Entry 6OAT (X-ray diffraction, 3.17 A resolution); this record covers chains A and B.

[Chain A]
Name: RNA-dependent RNA polymerase
Source organism: Ganjam virus
UniProtKB: A0A191KWA2 (A0A191KWA2_9VIRU); residue numbers follow UniProt; this construct covers 1-169
Chain sequence (178 residues; each row starts with the number of its first residue):
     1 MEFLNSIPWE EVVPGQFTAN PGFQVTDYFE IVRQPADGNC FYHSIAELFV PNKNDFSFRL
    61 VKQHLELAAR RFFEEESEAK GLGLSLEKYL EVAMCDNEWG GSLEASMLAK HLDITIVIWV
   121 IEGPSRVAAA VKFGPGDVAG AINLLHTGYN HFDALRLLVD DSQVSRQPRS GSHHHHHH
Not modelled in the structure: 1, 160-178
Covalently attached groups: prop-2-en-1-amine (AYE) linked to Cys40
Sequence notes: expression tag (170-178)
Small-molecule neighbours: prop-2-en-1-amine (AYE): Ala36, Gly38, Asn39, Phe41, Trp99, Gly100, Asn150, His151, Phe152
Reported in the primary citation:
  - mutagenesis - K80I, E122N (10-fold): decreased catalytic activity on human ISG15-AMC
  - mutagenesis - K80I: unchanged catalytic activity on Ub-AMC
  - specificity-determining residues: Lys80 (proposed by the authors, not directly observed)

[Chain B]
Name: Interferon stimulated gene 17
Source organism: Ovis aries
UniProtKB: Q9GKP4 (Q9GKP4_SHEEP); numbering as in UniProt (aligned over 1-156)
Chain sequence (156 residues; each row starts with the number of its first residue):
     1 MGGDLKVKML GGEEILVPLR DSMMVSELKQ FIAQKINVPA FQQRLAHLDS REVLQEGVPL
    61 VHQGLKAGST ILLMVQNSSA TLNILVRNDK GRSSSYEVQL TQTVAVLKQQ VCQRERVQAD
   121 QFWLSFEGKP MDDEHPLGEY GLTTGCTVFM NLRLRG
Not modelled in the structure: 1
Sequence notes: conflict Ser78 (Cys in Q9GKP4)
Reported in the primary citation:
  - specificity-determining residues: Gln121, Asp132 (proposed by the authors, not directly observed)

[How chain A and chain B interact]
Residue-residue contacts (33; chain A residue first):
  Glu10(A) - Arg87(B)  salt bridge
  Val12(A) - Ser125(B)
  Val12(A) - Gly128(B)  hydrogen bond (backbone-backbone)
  Val12(A) - Phe149(B)  hydrophobic
  Val12(A) - Asn151(B)
  Val13(A) - Trp123(B)  hydrophobic
  Pro14(A) - Gly128(B)
  Thr18(A) - Phe149(B)
  Asn20(A) - Asp89(B)
  Asn20(A) - Lys90(B)  hydrogen bond (side chain-backbone)
  Asn20(A) - Gly91(B)
  Ser77(A) - Pro130(B)
  Glu78(A) - Trp123(B)
  Glu78(A) - Arg153(B)
  Lys80(A) - Pro130(B)
  Leu82(A) - Arg153(B)
  Glu98(A) - Arg155(B)  salt bridge
  Trp99(A) - Arg155(B)  hydrogen bond (backbone-side chain)
  Trp99(A) - Gly156(B)
  Gly100(A) - Gly156(B)  hydrogen bond (backbone-backbone)
  Gly101(A) - Leu154(B)
  Gly101(A) - Arg155(B)
  Ser102(A) - Leu152(B)
  Ser102(A) - Arg153(B)  hydrogen bond (side chain-backbone)
  Ser102(A) - Leu154(B)
  Ala129(A) - Asp89(B)
  Val131(A) - Leu154(B)  hydrophobic
  His146(A) - Leu154(B)
  His146(A) - Gly156(B)
  Tyr149(A) - Arg155(B)
  Asn150(A) - Gly156(B)
  Phe152(A) - Leu154(B)
  Phe152(A) - Gly156(B)
Also at the interface, not in a pair above, chain A (26 interface residues in all): Gln16, Cys40, Ile118, Ala128, His151
The authors on this interface:
  - pairs named by the authors: Tyr149(A)-Asp89(B) (water-mediated contact)
  - interface residues, chain B: Trp123(B), Pro130(B), Phe149(B)

[In short]
Chain A and chain B form an interface of 26 and 15 residues respectively; the contacts include 5 hydrogen
bonds and 2 salt bridges. Among the polar pairs are Glu10(A)-Arg87(B), Glu98(A)-Arg155(B) and
Asn20(A)-Lys90(B). The paper describes a water-mediated contact between Tyr149(A) and Asp89(B). The paper
reports that K80I and E122N of chain A reduce catalytic activity on human ISG15-AMC; interface residues
Trp123(B), Pro130(B) and Phe149(B).
Here chain A is RNA-dependent RNA polymerase (Ganjam virus) and chain B is Interferon stimulated gene 17 (Ovis
aries). Entry 6OAT (Structure of the Ganjam virus OTU bound to sheep ISG15) was determined by X-ray
diffraction (same publication as 6OAR).
